Entry 9M8M (electron microscopy, 2.30 A resolution); this record covers chains L and 9 of the 36 polymer chains in the assembly.

== Chain L ==
Protein: Reaction center protein L chain
Source organism: Rhodothalassium salexigens DSM 2132
UniProtKB: A0A2L1K3Q4 (A0A2L1K3Q4_RHOSA); residues 0-274 here correspond to UniProt positions 1-275 (UniProt number = residue number + 1)
Chain sequence (275 residues; row label = number of the first residue in the row; numbering starts at 0):
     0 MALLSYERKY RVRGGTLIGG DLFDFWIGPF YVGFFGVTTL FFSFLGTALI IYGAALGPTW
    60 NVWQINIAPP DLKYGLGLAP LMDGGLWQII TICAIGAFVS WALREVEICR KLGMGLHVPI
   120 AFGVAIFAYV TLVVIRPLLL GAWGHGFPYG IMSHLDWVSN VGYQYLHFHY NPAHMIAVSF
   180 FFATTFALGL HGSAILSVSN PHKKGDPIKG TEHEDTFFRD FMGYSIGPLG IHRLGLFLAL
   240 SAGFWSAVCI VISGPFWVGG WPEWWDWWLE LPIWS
Disordered / not traced: 0
Metal / ion sites: bacteriochlorophyll a Mg site 1 near His153 (its only coordinating residue here); bacteriochlorophyll a Mg site 2 near His173 (its only coordinating residue here); Fe ion: His190, His231 (shared with 3 residues of chain M); Ca2+ near Asp265 (its only coordinating residue here)
Residues lining bound ligands:
  - Menaquinone 10 (A1L8Q): Ile26, Phe29, Tyr30, Val31, Val36, Leu39, Phe43, Trp100, Arg103
  - bacteriochlorophyll a (BCL), molecule 1: Leu21, Phe22, Val36
  - bacteriochlorophyll a (BCL), molecule 2: Thr46, Ile49, Phe97, Tyr128, Leu131, Phe146, Ile150, Met151, His153, Leu154, Val157
  - bacteriochlorophyll a (BCL), molecule 3: Phe97, Phe121, Ala124, Ile125, Ala127, Tyr128, Leu131, Trp156, Val157, Ser158, Val160, Gly161, Tyr162, Phe167, His168, His173, Ala176, Val177, Phe180, Phe181, Ser245, Ala246, Cys248, Ile249
  - bacteriochlorophyll a (BCL), molecule 4: Val157, Tyr162, His168, Phe181
  - bacteriochlorophyll a (BCL), molecule 5: His168, His173, Met174, Val177, Ser178, Phe181, Ala182, Phe185
  - bacteriopheophytin a (BPH), molecule 1: Thr38, Phe41, Ser42, Gly45, Thr46, Ile49, Ile89, Cys92, Ala93, Ala96, Phe97, Trp100, Glu104, Val117, Ala120, Phe121, Val123, Ala124, Tyr128, Phe146, Tyr148, Gly149, Ile150, His153, Phe180, Ala238, Leu239, Gly242
  - bacteriopheophytin a (BPH), molecule 2: Phe181, Thr184, Phe185, Leu189, Phe220, Met221
  - ubiquinone-10 (U10), molecule 1: Phe33, Phe34, Thr37, Phe40, Phe41, Leu44, Leu75, Gly76, Leu77, Trp86, Gln87, Thr90, Ile91, Ile94, Gly95, Val98, Ser99, Val133, Trp142
  - ubiquinone-10 (U10), molecule 2: Pro171, Met174, Ile175, Ser178, Trp263, Trp264, Trp266, Trp267
  - ubiquinone-10 (U10), molecule 3: Ile175, Ser178, Phe179, Ala182, Phe185, Ala186, Leu189, His190, Ala193, Ile194, Glu213, Asp214, Phe217, Met221, Tyr223, Ser224, Ile225, Gly226, Pro227, Ile230, Leu233, Leu237
  - ubiquinone-10 (U10), molecule 4: Arg232, Leu233, Leu235, Phe236
  - Z41 ((2S)-3-hydroxypropane-1,2-diyl dihexadecanoate): Pro171, Ala172, Ile175, Trp244, Ile251, Phe255, Trp256, Trp260, Trp263

== Chain 9 ==
Protein: Light-harvesting complex 1 alpha chain
Source organism: Rhodothalassium salexigens DSM 2132
UniProtKB: A0A4R2PMJ4 (A0A4R2PMJ4_RHOSA); residues 1-59 here = UniProt positions 1-59
Chain sequence (59 residues; each row starts with the number of its first residue):
     1 MWRIWMLFDP RRTLIALFTF LFVLAIFIHF ILLSTERFNW LEGNAMEAAR AVTQVVGLG
Disordered / not traced: 48-59
Modified positions: Met1 (N-formylmethionine; FME)
Metal / ion sites: bacteriochlorophyll a Mg near His29 (its only coordinating residue here)
Residues lining bound ligands:
  - Menaquinone 10 (A1L8Q): Ile15, Ala16, Thr19, Phe20, Val23
  - bacteriochlorophyll a (BCL), molecule 1: Met1, Ile4, Trp5, Thr13, Leu17, Ile28
  - bacteriochlorophyll a (BCL), molecule 2: Ile15, Phe18, Thr19, Leu21, Phe22, Ala25, His29, Leu32, Trp40
  - bacteriochlorophyll a (BCL), molecule 3: Leu21, Leu24, Ala25, Ile28, His29, Leu32, Phe38
  - spirilloxanthin (CRT), molecule 1: Met1, Arg3, Ile4, Met6, Leu7
  - spirilloxanthin (CRT), molecule 2: Pro10, Leu14, Leu17, Phe18, Phe20, Leu21, Leu24, Phe27, Ile28, Ile31
  - spirilloxanthin (CRT), molecule 3: Phe22, Ala25, Ile26, His29, Phe30, Leu33, Trp40

== Interface between chain L and chain 9 ==
Contacting residue pairs (26):
  Asp20(L) with Arg11(9)
  Leu21(L) with Arg11(9), hydrogen bond (backbone-side chain); Ile15(9)
  Phe22(L) with Ile15(9), hydrophobic
  Phe24(L) with Arg11(9); Arg12(9); Ile15(9), hydrophobic
  Trp25(L) with Arg12(9), hydrogen bond (backbone-side chain)
  Ile26(L) with Arg12(9)
  Val36(L) with Ile15(9), hydrophobic; Thr19(9)
  Phe40(L) with Phe22(9), hydrophobic; Val23(9), hydrophobic
  Phe43(L) with Phe20(9), hydrophobic; Val23(9), hydrophobic
  Leu44(L) with Val23(9); Ile26(9), hydrophobic
  Ala47(L) with Phe27(9)
  Leu48(L) with Phe27(9), hydrophobic; Phe30(9), hydrophobic
  Tyr51(L) with Ile31(9), hydrophobic; Ser34(9), hydrogen bond
  Leu80(L) with Phe30(9); Ser34(9)
  Met81(L) with Ser34(9)
  Ile88(L) with Phe30(9), hydrophobic
Also at the interface, not in a pair above, chain 9 (14 interface residues in all): Leu33, Thr35

== In short ==
Chain L and chain 9 form an interface of 16 and 14 residues respectively; the contacts include 3 hydrogen
bonds. Polar pairs include Leu21(L)-Arg11(9), Trp25(L)-Arg12(9) and Tyr51(L)-Ser34(9). One bacteriochlorophyll
a molecule and one Menaquinone 10 molecule are bound between chain L and chain 9.
Here chain L is Reaction center protein L chain and chain 9 is Light-harvesting complex 1 alpha chain, both
from Rhodothalassium salexigens DSM 2132. Entry 9M8M (Structure of photosynthetic LH1-RC complex the
Halophilic Nonsulfur Purple Bacterium, Rhodothalassium salexigens) was determined by electron microscopy.
